Entry 3VXU (X-ray diffraction, 2.70 A resolution); this record covers chains C and E of the 5 polymer chains in the assembly.

[Chain C]
Protein: 10-mer peptide from Protein Nef
Reference sequence: Q9YYU3 (Q9YYU3_9HIV1); residues 1-10 here correspond to UniProt positions 143-152 (UniProt number = residue number + 142)
Chain sequence (10 residues; row label = number of the first residue in the row):
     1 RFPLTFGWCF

[Chain E]
Protein: T36-5 TCR beta chain
From: Homo sapiens
Chain sequence (242 residues; row label = number of the first residue in the row; numbering starts at 0):
     0 MEAQVTQNPRYLITVTGKKLTVTCSQNMNHEYMSWYRQDPGLGLRQIYYS
    50 MNVEVTDKGDVPEGYKVSRKEKRNFPLILESPSPNQTSLYFCASSGASHE
   100 QYFGPGTRLTVTEDLKNVFPPEVAVFEPSEAEISHTQKATLVCLATGFYP
   150 DHVELSWWVNGKEVHSGVCTDPQPLKEQPALNDSRYALSSRLRVSATFWQ
   200 NPRNHFRCQVQFYGLSENDEWTQDRAKPVTQIVSAEAWGRAD
Not modelled in the structure: 0
Disulfide bonds: C23-C91, C142-C207

[Interface between chain C and chain E]
Residue-residue contacts (14; chain C residue first):
  L4(C) - H98(E)  hydrogen bond (backbone-side chain)
  F6(C) - Y31(E)  hydrophobic
  F6(C) - M50(E)
  F6(C) - S94(E)
  F6(C) - G95(E)
  F6(C) - S97(E)
  F6(C) - H98(E)
  G7(C) - E30(E)
  G7(C) - G95(E)
  G7(C) - A96(E)
  W8(C) - S97(E)  hydrogen bond (side chain-backbone)
  W8(C) - H98(E)
  C9(C) - N28(E)  hydrogen bond
  C9(C) - E30(E)  hydrogen bond
Also at the interface, not in a pair above, chain C (6 interface residues in all): T5
From the paper, about this interface:
  - pairs named by the authors: Y31(E)-F6(C) (hydrophobic contact), A96(E)-W8(C), S97(E)-W8(C) (hydrogen bond), H98(E)-L4(C) (backbone contact), H98(E)-F6(C), H98(E)-W8(C)
  - interface residues, chain E: E30(E), Y31(E), H98(E)

[In short]
The interface between chain C and chain E involves 6 residues on one side and 9 on the other; the contacts
include 4 hydrogen bonds. Polar contacts include L4(C)-H98(E), W8(C)-S97(E) and C9(C)-N28(E). The paper
describes a hydrophobic contact between Y31(E) and F6(C); contacts between A96(E) and W8(C), H98(E) and F6(C)
and H98(E) and W8(C); a hydrogen bond between S97(E) and W8(C). From the paper: interface residues E30(E),
Y31(E) and H98(E).
Here chain C is a 10-mer peptide from Protein Nef and chain E is T36-5 TCR beta chain (Homo sapiens). Entry
3VXU (The complex between T36-5 TCR and HLA-A24 bound to HIV-1 Nef134-10(2F) peptide) was determined by X-ray
diffraction (same publication as 3VXM, 3VXN, 3VXO, 3VXP, 3VXQ, 3VXR and 3 further entries).
